4NEQ - chain A; structure by X-ray diffraction, 2.85 A resolution.

== Chain A ==
Molecule: UDP-N-acetylglucosamine 2-epimerase
Source organism: Methanocaldococcus jannaschii
Notes: EC 5.1.3.14
Reference sequence: Q58899 (WECB_METJA); numbering as in UniProt (aligned over 1-366)
Amino-acid sequence (374 residues; row label = number of the first residue in the row):
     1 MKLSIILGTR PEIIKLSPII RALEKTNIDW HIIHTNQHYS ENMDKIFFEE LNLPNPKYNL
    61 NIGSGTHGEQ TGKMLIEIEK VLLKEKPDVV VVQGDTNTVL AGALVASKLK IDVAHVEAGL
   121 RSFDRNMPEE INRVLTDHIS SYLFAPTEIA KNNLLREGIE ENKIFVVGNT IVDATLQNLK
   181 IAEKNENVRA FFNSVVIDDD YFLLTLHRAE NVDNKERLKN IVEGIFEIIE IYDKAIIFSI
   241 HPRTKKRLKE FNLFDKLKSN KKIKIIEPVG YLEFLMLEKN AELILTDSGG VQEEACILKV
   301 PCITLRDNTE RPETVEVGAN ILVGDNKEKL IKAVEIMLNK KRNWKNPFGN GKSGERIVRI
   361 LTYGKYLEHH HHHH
Unresolved in the structure: 37-41, 365-374
Construct notes: expression tag (367-374)
Modified residues: Mse1, Mse43, Mse74, Mse127, Mse276, Mse337 (selenomethionine; parent Met)
Swiss-Prot annotation at these positions:
  - active site: His207

== Overview ==
Curated annotation (UniProt) lists active-site residue His207.
Chain A is UDP-N-acetylglucosamine 2-epimerase (Methanocaldococcus jannaschii); the structure, The structure
of UDP-GlcNAc 2-epimerase from Methanocaldococcus jannaschii, was determined by X-ray diffraction together
with 4NES from the same study.
